1R6N - chain A; structure by X-ray diffraction, 2.40 A resolution.

[Chain A]
Protein: HPV11 regulatory protein E2
Source organism: Human papillomavirus type 11
Notes: fragment: transactivation domain (residues 2-201)
Reference sequence: P04015 (VE2_HPV11); numbering as in UniProt (aligned over 2-201)
Sequence (211 residues; row label = number of the first residue in the row; numbers below 1 keep their minus sign (Gly-5 is residue -5)):
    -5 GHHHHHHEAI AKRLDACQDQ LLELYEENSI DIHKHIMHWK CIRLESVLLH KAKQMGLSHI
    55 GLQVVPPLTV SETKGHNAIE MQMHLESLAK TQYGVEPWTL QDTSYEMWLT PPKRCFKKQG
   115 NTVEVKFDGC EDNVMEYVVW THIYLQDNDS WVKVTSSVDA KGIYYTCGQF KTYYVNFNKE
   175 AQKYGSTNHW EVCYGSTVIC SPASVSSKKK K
Not modelled in the structure: -5 to 0, 197-205
Differences from the reference sequence: expression tag (-5 to 1, 202-205)
Ligand contacts:
  - bilh 434 (434; spiro[3-carboxy-4-{(4-[1,2,3]thiadiazol-4-yl-phenyl)-amino-carbonyl} -5-[3,4-dichloro-phenyl]-tetrahydrofuran-2,2'-5-methyl-indan-1,3-dione]), molecule 1: Tyr19, His29, His32, Trp33, Ile36, Leu94, Gln95, Thr97, Ser98, Tyr99, Glu100, Met101
  - bilh 434 (434), molecule 2: Trp33, Ile36, Thr63, Val64, Thr67, Lys68, Asn71, Ala72, Tyr99
  - 2-methyl-propionic acid (ALQ): Leu15, Leu16, Tyr19, His32

[Summary]
Chain A binds bilh 434 and 2-methyl-propionic acid.
Chain A is HPV11 regulatory protein E2 (Human papillomavirus type 11); the structure, HPV11 E2 TAD complex
crystal structure, was determined by X-ray diffraction together with 1R6K from the same study.
